Entry 7FFO (electron microscopy, 3.50 A resolution); this record covers chains N and O of the 4 polymer chains in the assembly.

Chain N:
Protein: Spike glycoprotein E2
From: Venezuelan equine encephalitis virus (strain TC-83)
Reference sequence: P05674 (POLS_EEVV8); residues 1-423 here correspond to UniProt positions 335-757 (UniProt number = residue number + 334)
Chain sequence (423 residues; row label = number of the first residue in the row):
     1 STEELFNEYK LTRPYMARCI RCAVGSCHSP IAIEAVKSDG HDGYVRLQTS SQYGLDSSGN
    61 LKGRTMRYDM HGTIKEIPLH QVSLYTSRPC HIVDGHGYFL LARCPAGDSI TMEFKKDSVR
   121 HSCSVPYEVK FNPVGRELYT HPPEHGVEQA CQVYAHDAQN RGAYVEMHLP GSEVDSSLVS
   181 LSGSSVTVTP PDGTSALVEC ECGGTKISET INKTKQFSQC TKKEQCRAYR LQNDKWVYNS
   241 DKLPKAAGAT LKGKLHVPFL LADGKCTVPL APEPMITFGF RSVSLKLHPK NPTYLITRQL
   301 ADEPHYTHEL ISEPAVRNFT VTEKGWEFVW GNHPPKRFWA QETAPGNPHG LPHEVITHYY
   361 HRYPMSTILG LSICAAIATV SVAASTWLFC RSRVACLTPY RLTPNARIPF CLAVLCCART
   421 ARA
Unresolved in the structure: 1, 56-61, 420-423
Cystine bridges: Cys19-Cys123, Cys22-Cys27, Cys90-Cys104, Cys151-Cys266, Cys200-Cys226, Cys202-Cys220
UniProt features mapped onto this chain:
  - site: Tyr44 (Interaction with host receptor LDLRAD3), Val93 (Interaction with host receptor LDLRAD3), Val153 (Interaction with host receptor LDLRAD3), Ala155 (Interaction with host receptor LDLRAD3), His156 (Interaction with host receptor LDLRAD3), Ala262 (Interaction with host receptor LDLRAD3), Ala423 (Cleavage)
  - lipidation (S-palmitoyl cysteine): Cys396, Cys416, Cys417
  - glycosylation (N-linked (GlcNAc...) asparagine): Asn212, Asn318

Chain O:
Protein: Spike glycoprotein E1
From: Venezuelan equine encephalitis virus (strain TC-83)
Reference sequence: P05674 (POLS_EEVV8); residues 1-442 here correspond to UniProt positions 813-1254 (UniProt number = residue number + 812)
Chain sequence (442 residues; each row starts with the number of its first residue):
     1 YEHATTMPSQ AGISYNTIVN RAGYAPLPIS ITPTKIKLIP TVNLEYVTCH YKTGMDSPAI
    61 KCCGSQECTP TYRPDEQCKV FTGVYPFMWG GAYCFCDTEN TQVSKAYVMK SDDCLADHAE
   121 AYKAHTASVQ AFLNITVGEH SIVTTVYVNG ETPVNFNGVK ITAGPLSTAW TPFDRKIVQY
   181 AGEIYNYDFP EYGAGQPGAF GDIQSRTVSS SDLYANTNLV LQRPKAGAIH VPYTQAPSGF
   241 EQWKKDKAPS LKFTAPFGCE IYTNPIRAEN CAVGSIPLAF DIPDALFTRV SETPTLSAAE
   301 CTLNECVYSS DFGGIATVKY SASKSGKCAV HVPSGTATLK EAAVELTEQG SATIHFSTAN
   361 IHPEFRLQIC TSYVTCKGDC HPPKDHIVTH PQYHAQTFTA AVSKTAWTWL TSLLGGSAVI
   421 IIIGLVLATI VAMYVLTNQK HN
Cystine bridges: Cys62-Cys94, Cys63-Cys96, Cys259-Cys271, Cys301-Cys376, Cys306-Cys380, Cys328-Cys370
UniProt features mapped onto this chain:
  - region: Val84 to Thr101 (E1 fusion peptide loop)
  - glycosylation: Asn134 (N-linked (GlcNAc...) asparagine)

Chain N / chain O interface:
Residue-residue contacts (120):
  Arg18(N) - Lys225(O)
  Arg18(N) - Ala228(O)
  Arg18(N) - His230(O)
  His28(N) - Phe87(O)
  His28(N) - Met88(O)  hydrogen bond (side chain-backbone)
  His28(N) - Trp89(O)
  Arg46(N) - Asp113(O)  salt bridge
  His71(N) - Trp89(O)
  Gly72(N) - Trp89(O)
  Gln152(N) - Ala116(O)  hydrogen bond (side chain-backbone)
  Tyr154(N) - Asp113(O)
  Ala163(N) - Asp112(O)
  Val165(N) - Lys52(O)
  Ser172(N) - Tyr93(O)
  Glu173(N) - Met88(O)
  Glu173(N) - Trp89(O)
  Val174(N) - Met88(O)  hydrophobic
  Val174(N) - Gly90(O)
  Val174(N) - Gly91(O)
  Val174(N) - Ala92(O)
  Asp175(N) - Trp89(O)
  Asp175(N) - Gly90(O)
  Ser176(N) - Gly90(O)  hydrogen bond (backbone-backbone)
  Ser176(N) - Gly91(O)
  Glu201(N) - Phe95(O)
  Arg227(N) - Tyr85(O)
  Arg227(N) - Ala92(O)
  Arg227(N) - Cys94(O)  hydrogen bond (side chain-backbone)
  Arg227(N) - Phe95(O)
  Tyr229(N) - Tyr93(O)  hydrogen bond (side chain-backbone)
  Arg230(N) - Trp89(O)
  Asn239(N) - Met55(O)
  Asn239(N) - Asp56(O)
  Asn239(N) - Ser57(O)  hydrogen bond
  Ser240(N) - Ser57(O)  hydrogen bond (backbone-side chain)
  Asp241(N) - Met55(O)
  Asp241(N) - Pro58(O)
  Asp241(N) - Ile229(O)
  Asp241(N) - His230(O)
  Asp241(N) - Val231(O)
  Lys242(N) - Ile229(O)
  Leu243(N) - Ser57(O)
  Leu243(N) - Pro58(O)
  Pro244(N) - Pro58(O)
  Pro244(N) - Met88(O)
  Lys245(N) - Asp56(O)  salt bridge
  Lys245(N) - Ser57(O)
  Lys245(N) - Pro58(O)  hydrogen bond (backbone-backbone)
  Lys245(N) - Ala59(O)
  Leu260(N) - Asp112(O)
  Leu260(N) - Asp113(O)
  Leu261(N) - Ala116(O)
  Leu261(N) - Asp117(O)
  Phe278(N) - Ile387(O)  hydrophobic
  Gly279(N) - His386(O)
  Gly279(N) - Ile387(O)
  Phe280(N) - His386(O)
  Ser282(N) - Ile387(O)
  Val283(N) - Ile387(O)  hydrophobic
  Ile296(N) - Phe253(O)  hydrophobic
  Arg298(N) - Lys252(O)
  Arg298(N) - Phe253(O)
  Arg298(N) - Thr254(O)
  Arg298(N) - Ala255(O)  hydrogen bond (side chain-backbone)
  Arg298(N) - Cys259(O)  hydrogen bond (side chain-backbone)
  Leu300(N) - Gly258(O)
  Ala301(N) - Pro256(O)
  Ala301(N) - Phe257(O)  hydrogen bond (backbone-backbone)
  Asp302(N) - Pro256(O)
  Asp302(N) - Phe257(O)
  Pro304(N) - Thr254(O)
  Pro304(N) - Pro256(O)
  Tyr306(N) - Thr254(O)
  His308(N) - Pro249(O)
  Val329(N) - Phe253(O)  hydrophobic
  Arg337(N) - Gly258(O)  hydrogen bond (side chain-backbone)
  Arg337(N) - Glu260(O)  salt bridge
  Arg337(N) - Thr389(O)
  Phe338(N) - Ile387(O)  hydrophobic
  Phe338(N) - Val388(O)
  Phe338(N) - Thr389(O)
  Trp339(N) - Ile387(O)
  Trp339(N) - Val388(O)  hydrogen bond (backbone-backbone)
  Trp339(N) - Thr389(O)
  Trp339(N) - His390(O)
  Trp339(N) - Pro391(O)  hydrophobic
  Ala340(N) - His386(O)
  Ala340(N) - Ile387(O)  hydrophobic
  Gln341(N) - Ser309(O)  hydrogen bond
  Gln341(N) - Ser310(O)  hydrogen bond (side chain-backbone)
  Gln341(N) - Asp385(O)  hydrogen bond (side chain-backbone)
  Gln341(N) - His386(O)  hydrogen bond (backbone-backbone)
  Gln341(N) - Val388(O)
  Glu342(N) - Tyr308(O)
  Glu342(N) - Pro383(O)
  Thr343(N) - Pro383(O)
  Thr343(N) - Asp385(O)
  Thr343(N) - His386(O)
  Pro348(N) - Ile361(O)  hydrophobic
  Pro348(N) - Ser403(O)  hydrogen bond (backbone-side chain)
  His349(N) - Ile361(O)
  His349(N) - His362(O)
  His349(N) - Thr405(O)
  Gly350(N) - Thr405(O)
  Pro352(N) - Trp409(O)  hydrophobic
  Tyr359(N) - Ala401(O)  hydrogen bond (side chain-backbone)
  Tyr359(N) - Val402(O)
  Tyr359(N) - Ser403(O)  hydrogen bond (side chain-backbone)
  Arg362(N) - Tyr308(O)  hydrogen bond
  Arg362(N) - Ala401(O)
  Ser381(N) - Ser417(O)
  Ala384(N) - Ile421(O)  hydrophobic
  Ser385(N) - Ile420(O)
  Leu388(N) - Leu425(O)  hydrophobic
  Ser392(N) - Leu427(O)
  Ser392(N) - Ala428(O)
  Ser392(N) - Val431(O)
  Ala395(N) - Val435(O)
  Cys396(N) - Val431(O)  hydrophobic
  Leu412(N) - Tyr434(O)  hydrophobic
Also at the interface, not in a pair above, chain N (75 interface residues in all): Met16, Lys37, Asp39, Arg136, Tyr164, Glu199, Val321, Glu323, His358, Cys374, Ile377, Pro399, Tyr400
Also at the interface, not in a pair above, chain O (76 interface residues in all): His50, Tyr51, Ile60, Cys62, Cys380, Pro382, Lys384, Gln392, Gln396, Ala406, Leu410, Leu414, Gly424, Asn438

In short:
75 residues of chain N and 76 residues of chain O are in contact; the contacts include 21 hydrogen bonds and 3
salt bridges. Among the polar pairs are Arg46(N)-Asp113(O), Lys245(N)-Asp56(O) and Arg337(N)-Glu260(O).
Here chain N is Spike glycoprotein E2 and chain O is Spike glycoprotein E1, both from Venezuelan equine
encephalitis virus (strain TC-83). Entry 7FFO (Cryo-EM structure of VEEV VLP at the 5-fold axes) was
determined by electron microscopy together with 7FFE, 7FFF, 7FFL, 7FFN and 7FFQ from the same study.
